7O05 - chains A and C; structure by X-ray diffraction, 1.94 A resolution.

Chain A (and C):
Name: Nucleoprotein
Source organism: Severe acute respiratory syndrome coronavirus 2
Notes: chain C of this document is another copy of the same molecule, construct and numbering; everything in this record applies to it too
Reference sequence: P0DTC9 (NCAP_SARS2); numbering as in UniProt (aligned over 247-364)
Amino-acid sequence (136 residues; row label = number of the first residue in the row):
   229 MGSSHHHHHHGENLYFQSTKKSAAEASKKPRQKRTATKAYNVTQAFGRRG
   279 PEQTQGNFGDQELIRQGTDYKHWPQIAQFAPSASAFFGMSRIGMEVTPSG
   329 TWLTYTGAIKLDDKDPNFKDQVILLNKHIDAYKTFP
Unresolved in the structure: 229-255 (chain C: 229-253)
Sequence notes: initiating methionine (229); expression tag (230-246)
What the authors report for this chain:
  - conformationally variable residues (loop rearrangement, side-chain flip): Glu280 to Gln283, Trp330
  - contacts within the chain: Thr325-Trp330 (hydrophobic contact), Ser327-Trp330 (hydrophobic contact)
  - mutagenesis - W330A (K_d_ = 130 +/- 1 nM): decreased binding to Oligo-G
  - mutagenesis - W330A (K_d_ = 90 +/- 19 nM): unchanged binding to Oligo-U

Chain A / chain C interface:
Residue-residue contacts (132):
  Arg259(A) - Ala313(C)
  Arg259(A) - Met317(C)
  Gln260(A) - Gln306(C)  hydrogen bond (side chain-backbone)
  Gln260(A) - Phe307(C)
  Gln260(A) - Ala308(C)
  Gln260(A) - Pro309(C)
  Gln260(A) - Ser310(C)  hydrogen bond (backbone-backbone)
  Gln260(A) - Ala313(C)
  Gln260(A) - Met317(C)
  Gln260(A) - Ile337(C)
  Lys261(A) - Ala305(C)  hydrogen bond (side chain-backbone)
  Lys261(A) - Gln306(C)
  Lys261(A) - Ala308(C)  hydrogen bond (side chain-backbone)
  Arg262(A) - Ser310(C)  hydrogen bond (backbone-side chain)
  Arg262(A) - Ser312(C)
  Arg262(A) - Ala313(C)
  Thr263(A) - Ser312(C)
  Ala264(A) - Ser312(C)  hydrogen bond (backbone-side chain)
  Phe274(A) - Ser312(C)
  Phe274(A) - Ala313(C)  hydrophobic
  Phe274(A) - Gly316(C)
  Phe274(A) - Met317(C)  hydrophobic
  Arg277(A) - Gly316(C)  hydrogen bond (side chain-backbone)
  Gly278(A) - Arg319(C)  hydrogen bond (backbone-side chain)
  Pro279(A) - Arg319(C)
  Glu280(A) - Arg319(C)  hydrogen bond (backbone-side chain)
  Gln281(A) - Arg319(C)
  Gln283(A) - Arg319(C)  hydrogen bond (backbone-side chain)
  Gly284(A) - Gly316(C)
  Gly284(A) - Met317(C)
  Gly284(A) - Ser318(C)
  Asn285(A) - Ser318(C)
  Asn285(A) - Arg319(C)
  Asn285(A) - Ile320(C)  hydrogen bond (side chain-backbone)
  Phe286(A) - Phe315(C)
  Thr296(A) - Ser312(C)
  Trp301(A) - Ala311(C)
  Trp301(A) - Ser312(C)
  Ile304(A) - Phe315(C)
  Ala305(A) - Lys261(C)  hydrogen bond (backbone-side chain)
  Gln306(A) - Gln260(C)  hydrogen bond (backbone-side chain)
  Gln306(A) - Lys261(C)
  Phe307(A) - Gln260(C)
  Phe307(A) - Phe315(C)  hydrophobic
  Phe307(A) - Leu331(C)  hydrophobic
  Ala308(A) - Gln260(C)
  Ala308(A) - Lys261(C)  hydrogen bond (backbone-side chain)
  Ala308(A) - Ala311(C)  hydrophobic
  Ala308(A) - Phe315(C)
  Pro309(A) - Gln260(C)
  Pro309(A) - Phe314(C)
  Ser310(A) - Gln260(C)  hydrogen bond (backbone-backbone)
  Ser310(A) - Lys261(C)
  Ser310(A) - Arg262(C)  hydrogen bond (side chain-backbone)
  Ala311(A) - Trp301(C)
  Ala311(A) - Ala308(C)  hydrophobic
  Ser312(A) - Arg262(C)
  Ser312(A) - Thr263(C)
  Ser312(A) - Ala264(C)  hydrogen bond (side chain-backbone)
  Ser312(A) - Phe274(C)
  Ser312(A) - Thr296(C)
  Ser312(A) - Trp301(C)
  Ala313(A) - Arg259(C)
  Ala313(A) - Gln260(C)
  Ala313(A) - Arg262(C)
  Ala313(A) - Phe274(C)  hydrophobic
  Phe314(A) - Pro309(C)
  Phe315(A) - Phe286(C)
  Phe315(A) - Ile304(C)
  Phe315(A) - Ala308(C)  hydrophobic
  Gly316(A) - Phe274(C)
  Gly316(A) - Arg277(C)  hydrogen bond (backbone-side chain)
  Gly316(A) - Gly284(C)
  Met317(A) - Arg259(C)
  Met317(A) - Gln260(C)
  Met317(A) - Phe274(C)  hydrophobic
  Met317(A) - Gly284(C)
  Ser318(A) - Gly284(C)
  Ser318(A) - Asn285(C)
  Ser318(A) - Tyr333(C)  hydrogen bond
  Arg319(A) - Gly278(C)  hydrogen bond (side chain-backbone)
  Arg319(A) - Pro279(C)
  Arg319(A) - Glu280(C)  hydrogen bond (side chain-backbone)
  Arg319(A) - Gln281(C)
  Arg319(A) - Thr282(C)
  Arg319(A) - Gln283(C)  hydrogen bond (side chain-backbone)
  Arg319(A) - Asn285(C)
  Ile320(A) - Asn285(C)  hydrogen bond (backbone-side chain)
  Ile320(A) - Phe286(C)  hydrophobic
  Ile320(A) - Ile357(C)
  Gly321(A) - Ile357(C)
  Met322(A) - Leu353(C)  hydrophobic
  Met322(A) - Asn354(C)
  Met322(A) - Ile357(C)
  Thr329(A) - Lys338(C)
  Thr329(A) - Leu339(C)  hydrogen bond (backbone-backbone)
  Thr329(A) - Phe346(C)
  Trp330(A) - Ile337(C)
  Trp330(A) - Lys338(C)
  Leu331(A) - Phe307(C)  hydrophobic
  Leu331(A) - Ala336(C)
  Leu331(A) - Ile337(C)  hydrogen bond (backbone-backbone)
  Thr332(A) - Gly335(C)
  Tyr333(A) - Met317(C)
  Tyr333(A) - Ser318(C)  hydrogen bond
  Tyr333(A) - Tyr333(C)  hydrophobic
  Tyr333(A) - Thr334(C)  hydrogen bond (backbone-side chain)
  Tyr333(A) - Gly335(C)  hydrogen bond (backbone-backbone)
  Tyr333(A) - Ala336(C)
  Tyr333(A) - Ile337(C)  hydrophobic
  Thr334(A) - Tyr333(C)  hydrogen bond (side chain-backbone)
  Thr334(A) - Thr334(C)
  Gly335(A) - Thr332(C)
  Gly335(A) - Tyr333(C)  hydrogen bond (backbone-backbone)
  Ala336(A) - Thr282(C)
  Ala336(A) - Trp330(C)  hydrophobic
  Ala336(A) - Leu331(C)
  Ala336(A) - Thr332(C)
  Ala336(A) - Tyr333(C)
  Ile337(A) - Gln260(C)
  Ile337(A) - Trp330(C)
  Ile337(A) - Leu331(C)  hydrogen bond (backbone-backbone)
  Ile337(A) - Tyr333(C)  hydrophobic
  Lys338(A) - Ser327(C)  hydrogen bond (side chain-backbone)
  Lys338(A) - Thr329(C)
  Lys338(A) - Trp330(C)
  Leu339(A) - Thr329(C)  hydrogen bond (backbone-backbone)
  Phe346(A) - Thr329(C)
  Val350(A) - Met322(C)
  Leu353(A) - Met322(C)  hydrophobic
  Asn354(A) - Met322(C)
  Ile357(A) - Ile320(C)
Also at the interface, not in a pair above, chain A (59 interface residues in all): Val324, Ser327, Gly328, Asp341, Asp358, Tyr360
Also at the interface, not in a pair above, chain C (58 interface residues in all): Gly321, Gly328, Asp341, Val350, Asp358

Summary:
The interface between chain A and chain C involves 59 residues on one side and 58 on the other; the contacts
include 33 hydrogen bonds. Among the polar pairs are Gln260(A)-Gln306(C), Lys261(A)-Ala305(C) and
Lys261(A)-Ala308(C). From the paper: W330A of chain A reduces binding to Oligo-G; conformational variability
at Glu280(A) and Trp330(A).
Both chains are Nucleoprotein (Severe acute respiratory syndrome coronavirus 2). Entry 7O05 (Crystal structure
of SARS-CoV-2 N-CTD) was determined by X-ray diffraction, deposited together with 7O35 and 7O36.
